4AFC - chain A; structure by X-ray diffraction, 1.55 A resolution.

[Chain A]
Molecule: EPA1P
From: Candida glabrata
Notes: fragment: adhesion domain (a domain), residues 31-271
UniProt: Q6VBJ0 (Q6VBJ0_CANGB); numbering as in UniProt (aligned over 31-271)
Sequence (259 residues; each row starts with the number of its first residue):
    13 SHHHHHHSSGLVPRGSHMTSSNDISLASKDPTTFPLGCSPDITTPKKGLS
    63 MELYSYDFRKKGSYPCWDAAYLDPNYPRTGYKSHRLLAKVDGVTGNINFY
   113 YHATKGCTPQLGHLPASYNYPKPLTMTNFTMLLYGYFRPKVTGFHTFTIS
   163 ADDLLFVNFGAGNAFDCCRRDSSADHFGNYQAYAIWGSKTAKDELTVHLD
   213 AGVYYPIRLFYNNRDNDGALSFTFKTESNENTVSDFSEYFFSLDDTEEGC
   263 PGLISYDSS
Not modelled in the structure: 13-38, 268-271
Disulfide bonds: Cys50-Cys179, Cys78-Cys119, Cys180-Cys262
Differences from the reference sequence: expression tag (13-30); engineered mutation Asp227 (Glu in Q6VBJ0), Asn228 (Tyr in Q6VBJ0)
Ion coordination: Ca2+: Asp164, Asp165, Asn225, Asp227, Asp229 (together with beta-D-galactopyranose)
What the authors report for this chain:
  - specificity-determining residues: Asp229 (proposed by the authors, not directly observed)

[Summary]
Asp164, Asp165, Asn225, Asp227 and Asp229 coordinate Ca2+. The paper reports the specificity determinant
Asp229.
Chain A is EPA1P (Candida glabrata); the structure, Crystal Structure of subtype-switched Epithelial Adhesin 1
to 6 A domain (Epa1to6A) from Candida glabrata in ..., was determined by X-ray diffraction (same publication
as 4AFA, 4AFB and 4ASL).
